Entry 9H6K (X-ray diffraction, 2.75 A resolution); this record covers chains A and B.

Chain A (and B):
Name: Beta-1,4 N-acetylgalactosaminyltransferase 1
From: Homo sapiens
Notes: EC 2.4.1.92; chain B of this document is another copy of the same molecule, construct and numbering; everything in this record applies to it too
UniProt: Q00973 (B4GN1_HUMAN); residues 47-533 here = UniProt positions 47-533
Chain sequence (499 residues; numbered 35 to 533; the number before each row is that of its first residue):
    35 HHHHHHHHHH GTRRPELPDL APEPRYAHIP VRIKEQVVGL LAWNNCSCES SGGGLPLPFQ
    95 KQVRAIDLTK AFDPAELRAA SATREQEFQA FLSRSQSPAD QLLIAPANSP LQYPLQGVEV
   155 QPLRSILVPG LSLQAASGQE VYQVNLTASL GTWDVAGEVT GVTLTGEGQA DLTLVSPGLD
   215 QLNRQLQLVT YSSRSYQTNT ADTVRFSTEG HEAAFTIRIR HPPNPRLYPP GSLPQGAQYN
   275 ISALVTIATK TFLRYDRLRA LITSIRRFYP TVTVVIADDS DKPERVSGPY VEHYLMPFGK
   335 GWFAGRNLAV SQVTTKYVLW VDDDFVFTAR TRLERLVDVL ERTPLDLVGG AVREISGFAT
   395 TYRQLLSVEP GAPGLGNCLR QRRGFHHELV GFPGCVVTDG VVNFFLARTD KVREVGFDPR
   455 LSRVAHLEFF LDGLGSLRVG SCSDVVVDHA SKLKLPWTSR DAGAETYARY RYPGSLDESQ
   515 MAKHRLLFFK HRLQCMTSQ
Not modelled in the structure: 35-50, 266-271, 486-494
Cystine bridges: Cys80-Cys412, Cys82-Cys529, Cys429-Cys476
Glycans and other covalent adducts: N-acetylglucosamine (NAG) linked to Asn79, Asn179, Asn274
Construct notes: expression tag (35-46)
Ion coordination: Mn2+: Asp358, His483 (together with uridine-diphosphate-N-acetylgalactosamine)
Ligand contacts: uridine-diphosphate-N-acetylgalactosamine (UD2): Lys284, Thr285, Phe286, Arg288, Asp313, Gly335, Trp336, Asp356, Asp357, Asp358, Phe359, Val386, Val436, Asn437, Ser456, Arg457, Val458, Ala459, His460, His483, Tyr501, Tyr504, Arg505
Swiss-Prot annotation at these positions:
  - glycosylation (N-linked (GlcNAc...) asparagine): Asn79, Asn179, Asn274
  - natural variant: Arg300 (R300C: In SPG26), Asp433 (D433A: In SPG26)
Reported in the primary citation:
  - contacts within the chain: His420-Asp433
  - conformationally variable residues (order/disorder transition): Lys486 to Arg494, Asp495 to Leu510
  - binding site for uridine-diphosphate-N-acetylgalactosamine: Lys284, Arg288, Asp356, Asp358, Asn437, Arg457, Tyr501, Arg505
  - Mn2+ coordination: Asp358
  - disease-associated variants - K284N, R505C: abolished catalytic activity (proposed by the authors, not directly observed)
  - disease-associated variants - D433A, P453R, R472P: decreased stability with Beta-1,4 N-acetylgalactosaminyltransferase 1 (chain A) (proposed by the authors, not directly observed)
  - disease-associated variants - R300C, S475F, R519P: decreased stability (proposed by the authors, not directly observed)
  - self-association interface (contacts with another copy of this molecule); pairs are residue here / residue on that copy: His420-Tyr230 (pi stacking), Glu201, Arg260, Lys350, Pro453, Arg472
  - disease-associated variants - R288H, R505H: abolished catalytic activity
  - mutagenesis - D358A: abolished catalytic activity
  - mutagenesis - R66A, F93R, W491N: unchanged stability
  - mutagenesis - F93R, W491N: decreased catalytic activity on GM3 + DGS-NTA(Ni)
  - mutagenesis - F93R, W491N: unchanged catalytic activity on Sialyllactose
  - mutagenesis - F93R: decreased catalytic activity on lipid substrates
  - mutagenesis - W491F (almost 100%): unchanged catalytic activity on lipidated substrates
  - mutagenesis - F93W (2-4-fold): increased catalytic activity on lipidated substrates
  - binding site for uridine-diphosphate-N-acetylgalactosamine: Phe93 (from molecular simulation)
  - mutagenesis - F93R, W491N: decreased binding to membrane lipids (from molecular simulation)
  - mutagenesis - W491N: decreased catalytic activity on lipid substrates in liposomes

How chain A and chain B interact:
Residue-residue contacts (235):
  Pro52(A) with Leu161(B), hydrophobic
  Leu54(A) with Leu161(B), hydrophobic; Ala190(B), hydrophobic; Arg218(B), hydrogen bond (backbone-side chain)
  Ala55(A) with Arg218(B)
  Pro56(A) with Arg218(B)
  Glu57(A) with Gln221(B), hydrogen bond
  Arg59(A) with Asp214(B), salt bridge
  Tyr60(A) with Asp214(B); Asn217(B); Gln221(B)
  Ile63(A) with Val193(B), hydrophobic; Asp214(B); Gln215(B)
  Pro64(A) with Val193(B); Thr194(B), hydrogen bond (backbone-backbone)
  Val65(A) with Gly191(B); Glu192(B); Val193(B), hydrophobic; Arg218(B); Leu222(B), hydrophobic
  Arg66(A) with Gly191(B); Glu192(B), salt bridge
  Ile67(A) with Ala190(B)
  Lys68(A) with Asp188(B), salt bridge; Val189(B); Ala190(B), hydrogen bond (backbone-backbone); Gly191(B); Glu192(B); Glu201(B), salt bridge
  Val71(A) with Asp188(B); Val189(B); Ala190(B); Thr224(B)
  Val72(A) with Ala190(B)
  Leu74(A) with Ser159(B)
  Leu75(A) with Ile160(B); Leu161(B), hydrophobic
  Arg118(A) with Leu261(B)
  Glu121(A) with Leu261(B); Tyr262(B); Lys350(B), salt bridge
  Phe122(A) with Leu261(B), hydrophobic
  Phe125(A) with Pro257(B), hydrophobic; Pro259(B)
  Arg128(A) with Arg442(B); Arg472(B), hydrogen bond (backbone-side chain)
  Pro132(A) with Gln150(B), hydrogen bond (backbone-side chain)
  Ala133(A) with Gln150(B), hydrogen bond (backbone-side chain)
  Asp134(A) with Gln150(B); Gly151(B); Arg254(B), salt bridge
  Gln135(A) with Gln150(B), hydrogen bond (backbone-side chain); Gly151(B)
  Leu136(A) with Gln150(B); Pro163(B), hydrophobic
  Leu137(A) with Pro148(B); Leu149(B), hydrogen bond (backbone-backbone); Gln150(B), hydrogen bond (backbone-backbone)
  Ile138(A) with Gln146(B); Tyr147(B); Pro148(B), hydrophobic; Gly164(B)
  Ala139(A) with Gln146(B); Tyr147(B), hydrogen bond (backbone-backbone); Leu149(B), hydrophobic
  Ala141(A) with Ser143(B); Pro144(B); Gln146(B); Gln168(B)
  Asn142(A) with Ser143(B), hydrogen bond (backbone-backbone); Pro144(B); Gln168(B), hydrogen bond (side chain-backbone)
  Ser143(A) with Ala141(B); Asn142(B), hydrogen bond (backbone-backbone)
  Pro144(A) with Ala141(B); Asn142(B)
  Gln146(A) with Ile138(B); Ala139(B)
  Tyr147(A) with Ile138(B); Ala139(B), hydrogen bond (backbone-backbone); Leu149(B)
  Pro148(A) with Leu137(B); Ile138(B), hydrophobic
  Leu149(A) with Leu137(B), hydrogen bond (backbone-backbone); Ala139(B), hydrophobic; Tyr147(B); Leu149(B); Ala248(B)
  Gln150(A) with Pro132(B), hydrogen bond (side chain-backbone); Ala133(B), hydrogen bond (side chain-backbone); Gln135(B), hydrogen bond (side chain-backbone); Leu136(B); Leu137(B), hydrogen bond (backbone-backbone); Thr250(B), hydrogen bond
  Gly151(A) with Asp134(B); Gln135(B)
  Leu157(A) with His420(B)
  Arg158(A) with Ser401(B)
  Ser159(A) with Leu74(B)
  Pro163(A) with Leu136(B), hydrophobic
  Gly164(A) with Ile138(B)
  Gln168(A) with Ala141(B); Asn142(B)
  Asp188(A) with Lys68(B), salt bridge; Val71(B)
  Val189(A) with Lys68(B); Val71(B)
  Ala190(A) with Leu54(B), hydrophobic; Ile67(B); Lys68(B), hydrogen bond (backbone-backbone); Val71(B), hydrophobic; Val72(B)
  Gly191(A) with Val65(B); Arg66(B); Lys68(B)
  Glu192(A) with Val65(B); Arg66(B), salt bridge; Lys68(B)
  Val193(A) with Ile63(B), hydrophobic; Pro64(B)
  Thr194(A) with Pro64(B), hydrogen bond (backbone-backbone)
  Glu201(A) with Lys68(B), salt bridge
  Asp214(A) with Tyr60(B); Ile63(B)
  Gln215(A) with Ile63(B)
  Asn217(A) with Tyr60(B)
  Arg218(A) with Leu54(B), hydrogen bond (side chain-backbone); Ala55(B); Pro56(B); Ile63(B); Val65(B)
  Gln221(A) with Glu57(B), hydrogen bond; Tyr60(B)
  Leu222(A) with Val65(B), hydrophobic
  Thr224(A) with Val71(B)
  Tyr230(A) with His420(B); His421(B); Asp433(B), hydrogen bond
  Thr232(A) with Gly469(B); Leu471(B); Arg472(B)
  Ala248(A) with Leu149(B)
  Thr250(A) with Gln150(B), hydrogen bond
  Arg252(A) with Arg252(B)
  Arg254(A) with Asp134(B), salt bridge
  His255(A) with Leu468(B); Gly469(B)
  Pro257(A) with Phe125(B), hydrophobic
  Asn258(A) with Asp466(B), hydrogen bond (side chain-backbone); His525(B)
  Pro259(A) with Phe125(B); Lys524(B)
  Arg260(A) with Val449(B), hydrogen bond (side chain-backbone); Lys524(B)
  Leu261(A) with Arg118(B); Glu121(B); Phe122(B); Phe523(B); Lys524(B)
  Tyr262(A) with Glu121(B), hydrogen bond (backbone-side chain); Arg454(B); Phe523(B)
  Pro263(A) with Arg454(B); Phe523(B)
  Pro264(A) with Thr117(B); Phe523(B)
  Glu326(A) with Pro331(B); Lys334(B), salt bridge
  His327(A) with Pro331(B)
  Tyr328(A) with Leu329(B); Met330(B), hydrophobic; Pro331(B); Lys334(B), hydrogen bond; Leu342(B), hydrophobic
  Leu329(A) with Tyr328(B); Leu329(B), hydrogen bond (backbone-backbone)
  Met330(A) with Tyr328(B), hydrophobic; Gln346(B)
  Pro331(A) with Glu326(B); His327(B); Tyr328(B)
  Lys334(A) with Glu326(B), salt bridge; Tyr328(B), hydrogen bond; Gln346(B), hydrogen bond (side chain-backbone)
  Ala338(A) with Gln346(B), hydrogen bond (backbone-side chain)
  Asn341(A) with Ser345(B), hydrogen bond (side chain-backbone)
  Leu342(A) with Tyr328(B), hydrophobic; Leu342(B), hydrophobic; Ser345(B); Gln346(B)
  Ser345(A) with Asn341(B), hydrogen bond (backbone-side chain); Leu342(B); Ser345(B); Pro453(B)
  Gln346(A) with Met330(B); Lys334(B), hydrogen bond (backbone-side chain); Ala338(B), hydrogen bond (side chain-backbone); Leu342(B)
  Val347(A) with Pro453(B)
  Thr348(A) with Pro453(B); Arg454(B)
  Lys350(A) with Glu121(B), salt bridge
  Pro378(A) with Arg128(B)
  Ser401(A) with Arg158(B)
  Val402(A) with Gln155(B), hydrogen bond (backbone-side chain)
  Glu403(A) with Arg158(B), salt bridge
  His420(A) with Leu157(B); Tyr230(B)
  His421(A) with Tyr230(B)
  Asp433(A) with Tyr230(B), hydrogen bond
  Arg442(A) with Arg128(B)
  Glu448(A) with Arg260(B)
  Val449(A) with Arg260(B), hydrogen bond (backbone-side chain)
  Pro453(A) with Ser345(B); Val347(B); Thr348(B)
  Arg454(A) with Tyr262(B); Thr348(B)
  Asp466(A) with Asn258(B), hydrogen bond; Arg260(B), salt bridge
  Leu468(A) with His255(B)
  Gly469(A) with Thr232(B); His255(B)
  Leu471(A) with Thr232(B)
  Arg472(A) with Arg128(B), hydrogen bond (side chain-backbone); Thr232(B), hydrogen bond
  Phe523(A) with Leu261(B); Tyr262(B); Pro263(B)
  Lys524(A) with Pro259(B); Arg260(B), hydrogen bond (backbone-backbone); Leu261(B), hydrogen bond (backbone-backbone)
  His525(A) with Asn258(B)
  Arg526(A) with Leu261(B)
Other interface residues (no listed pair), chain A (127 interface residues in all): Asp53, His62, Thr117, Pro140, Leu145, Val152, Gln155, Ile160, Leu161, Ser226, Arg228, Asn233, Thr377, Val431, Arg447
Other interface residues (no listed pair), chain B (122 interface residues in all): His62, Leu75, Pro140, Leu145, Val152, Ser226, Asn233, Pro264, Pro378, Val402, Glu403, Val431, Arg447, Glu448, Leu520

Summary:
The interface between chain A and chain B involves 127 residues on one side and 122 on the other; the contacts
include 47 hydrogen bonds and 15 salt bridges. Polar contacts include Arg59(A)-Asp214(B), Arg66(A)-Glu192(B)
and Lys68(A)-Asp188(B). From the paper: a binding site for uridine-diphosphate-N-acetylgalactosamine at
Lys284(A), Arg288(A) and Asp356(A) among others; K284N, R505C and R288H of chain A, among others, abolish
catalytic activity; 16 substitutions were tested in all.
Chain A and chain B are both Beta-1,4 N-acetylgalactosaminyltransferase 1 (Homo sapiens); the structure, Human
B4GALNT1 in Complex with UDP-GalNac, was determined by X-ray diffraction, deposited together with 9H6J and
9H6L.
